Entry 4CQ5 (X-ray diffraction, 1.90 A resolution); this record covers chains B and D of the 4 polymer chains in the assembly.

Chain B (and D):
Molecule: Phenylalanine aminomutase
Source organism: Taxus wallichiana VAR. chinensis
Notes: chain D of this document is another copy of the same molecule, construct and numbering; everything in this record applies to it too
UniProt: Q68G84 (Q68G84_TAXWC); aligned to UniProt positions 1-687 over residues 1-687
Chain sequence (705 residues; row label = number of the first residue in the row; note: 2 numbers in that range are skipped by the numbering (no residue carries them; nothing is unmodelled there); numbers below 1 keep their minus sign (Met-19 is residue -19)):
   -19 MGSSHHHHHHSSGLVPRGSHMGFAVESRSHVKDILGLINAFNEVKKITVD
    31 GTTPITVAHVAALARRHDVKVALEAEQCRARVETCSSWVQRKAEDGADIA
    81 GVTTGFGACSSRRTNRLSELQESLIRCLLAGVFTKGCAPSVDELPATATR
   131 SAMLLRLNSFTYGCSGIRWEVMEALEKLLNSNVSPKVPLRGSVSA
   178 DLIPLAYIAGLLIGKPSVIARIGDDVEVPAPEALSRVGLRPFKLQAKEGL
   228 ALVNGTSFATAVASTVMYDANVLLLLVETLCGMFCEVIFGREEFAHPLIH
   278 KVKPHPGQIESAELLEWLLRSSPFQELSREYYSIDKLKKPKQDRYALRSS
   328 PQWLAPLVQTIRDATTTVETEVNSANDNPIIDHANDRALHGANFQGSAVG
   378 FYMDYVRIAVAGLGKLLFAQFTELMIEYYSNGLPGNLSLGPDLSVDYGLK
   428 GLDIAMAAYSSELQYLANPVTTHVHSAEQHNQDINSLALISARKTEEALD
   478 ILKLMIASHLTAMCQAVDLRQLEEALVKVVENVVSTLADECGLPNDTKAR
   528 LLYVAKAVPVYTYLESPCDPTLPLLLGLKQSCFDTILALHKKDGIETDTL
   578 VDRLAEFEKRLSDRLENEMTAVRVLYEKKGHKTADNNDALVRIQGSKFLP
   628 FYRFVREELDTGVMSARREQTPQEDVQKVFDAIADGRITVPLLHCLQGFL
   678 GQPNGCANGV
Unresolved in the structure: -19 to 7, 56-57, 115-123, 568-573, 605-617, 678-687 (chain D: -19 to 8, 116-122, 568-573, 606-617, 678-687)
Construct notes: expression tag (-19 to 0); chromophore (175, 175, 175); engineered mutation Ala80 (Tyr in Q68G84)
Modified residues: Ala175 ({2-[(1S)-1-aminoethyl]-4-methylidene-5-oxo-4,5-dihydro-1H-imidazol-1-yl}acetic acid; MDO)
Curated features (UniProtKB/Swiss-Prot):
  - binding site ((E)-cinnamate): Asn231, Gln319, Arg325, Asn355, Lys427, Glu455, Asn458
  - cross-link: Ala175 (5-imidazolinone (Ala-Gly))
Covalent attachments: covalent link Ala175-Asp178
Ligand contacts:
  - phenylethylenecarboxylic acid (TCA), molecule 1: Phe86, Gly87, Leu104, Ala175, Leu179, Leu227, Asn231, Asn355, Pro356, Phe371, Glu455, Asn458, Gln459
  - phenylethylenecarboxylic acid (TCA), molecule 2: Gln319, Tyr322, Arg325

Chain B / chain D interface:
Pairs across the interface (174; chain B residue first):
  Gly85(B) - Tyr424(D)
  Phe86(B) - Tyr424(D)  hydrophobic
  Phe86(B) - Lys427(D)
  Cys89(B) - Asn413(D)
  Cys89(B) - Tyr424(D)  hydrophobic
  Cys89(B) - Lys427(D)
  Arg92(B) - Leu420(D)
  Arg92(B) - Ser421(D)
  Arg92(B) - Glu542(D)  salt bridge
  Arg93(B) - Ser421(D)  hydrogen bond (backbone-side chain)
  Thr94(B) - Ser421(D)
  Arg96(B) - Asp419(D)  salt bridge
  Arg96(B) - Val422(D)
  Glu99(B) - Val422(D)
  Leu100(B) - Ser421(D)
  Leu100(B) - Val422(D)
  Leu100(B) - Tyr424(D)
  Ser103(B) - Val422(D)
  Ser103(B) - Tyr424(D)
  Arg106(B) - Val422(D)  hydrogen bond (side chain-backbone)
  Arg106(B) - Ala643(D)
  Arg106(B) - Pro649(D)
  Cys107(B) - Lys427(D)
  Cys107(B) - Gly428(D)
  Cys107(B) - Pro649(D)
  Leu109(B) - Thr648(D)
  Leu109(B) - Pro649(D)
  Leu109(B) - Gln650(D)  hydrogen bond (backbone-backbone)
  Ala110(B) - Gly428(D)
  Ala110(B) - Leu429(D)  hydrophobic
  Ala110(B) - Gln650(D)
  Gly111(B) - Gln650(D)
  Val112(B) - Leu481(D)  hydrophobic
  Val112(B) - Val653(D)  hydrophobic
  Val112(B) - Gln654(D)
  Val112(B) - Phe657(D)  hydrophobic
  Phe113(B) - Gln650(D)
  Phe113(B) - Gln654(D)  hydrogen bond (backbone-side chain)
  Thr114(B) - Leu481(D)
  Thr114(B) - Phe657(D)
  Arg170(B) - Tyr436(D)
  Arg170(B) - Glu439(D)  salt bridge
  Arg170(B) - Glu474(D)  salt bridge
  Arg170(B) - Ile478(D)
  Gly171(B) - Ile431(D)
  Gly171(B) - Ala432(D)
  Gly171(B) - Ala435(D)
  Ser172(B) - Ala435(D)
  Val173(B) - Ile431(D)
  Val173(B) - Ala435(D)
  Leu179(B) - Ile431(D)  hydrophobic
  Ile180(B) - Gly428(D)
  Ile180(B) - Ala432(D)  hydrophobic
  Tyr184(B) - Gln650(D)  hydrogen bond
  Ser194(B) - Thr648(D)
  Ser194(B) - Glu651(D)
  Lys392(B) - His452(D)  hydrogen bond
  Phe395(B) - His452(D)
  Phe395(B) - Ser453(D)
  Thr399(B) - His457(D)
  Met402(B) - Gln456(D)  hydrogen bond (backbone-side chain)
  Ile403(B) - Gln456(D)
  Ile403(B) - His457(D)
  Glu404(B) - Gln456(D)
  Gly412(B) - Gln456(D)
  Asn413(B) - Cys89(D)
  Asn413(B) - Gln456(D)  hydrogen bond
  Asp419(B) - Arg96(D)  salt bridge
  Leu420(B) - Arg92(D)
  Ser421(B) - Arg92(D)
  Ser421(B) - Arg93(D)  hydrogen bond (side chain-backbone)
  Ser421(B) - Thr94(D)
  Ser421(B) - Leu100(D)
  Val422(B) - Arg96(D)
  Val422(B) - Glu99(D)
  Val422(B) - Leu100(D)
  Val422(B) - Ser103(D)
  Tyr424(B) - Gly85(D)
  Tyr424(B) - Phe86(D)  hydrophobic
  Tyr424(B) - Cys89(D)  hydrophobic
  Tyr424(B) - Leu100(D)
  Tyr424(B) - Ser103(D)
  Tyr424(B) - Cys107(D)  hydrophobic
  Lys427(B) - Phe86(D)
  Lys427(B) - Cys89(D)
  Lys427(B) - Glu455(D)  salt bridge
  Lys427(B) - Gln456(D)  hydrogen bond
  Gly428(B) - Cys107(D)
  Gly428(B) - Ile180(D)
  Leu429(B) - Ala110(D)
  Asp430(B) - Glu455(D)
  Asp430(B) - Gln456(D)  hydrogen bond (side chain-backbone)
  Ile431(B) - Gly171(D)
  Ile431(B) - Leu179(D)  hydrophobic
  Ile431(B) - Glu455(D)
  Ala432(B) - Gly171(D)
  Ala432(B) - Ile180(D)  hydrophobic
  Ala434(B) - Ala454(D)  hydrophobic
  Ala435(B) - Gly171(D)
  Ala435(B) - Ser172(D)
  Ala435(B) - Val173(D)
  Ala435(B) - Ile467(D)
  Tyr436(B) - Arg170(D)
  Ser437(B) - His452(D)  hydrogen bond
  Ser438(B) - His450(D)  hydrogen bond (side chain-backbone)
  Ser438(B) - His452(D)  hydrogen bond
  Ser438(B) - Leu464(D)
  Glu439(B) - Arg170(D)  salt bridge
  Glu439(B) - Arg470(D)  salt bridge
  Glu439(B) - Lys471(D)  salt bridge
  Gln441(B) - His450(D)
  Gln441(B) - His452(D)
  Tyr442(B) - Leu443(D)  hydrogen bond (side chain-backbone)
  Tyr442(B) - Asn445(D)
  Tyr442(B) - Pro446(D)
  Tyr442(B) - Val447(D)  hydrophobic
  Tyr442(B) - His450(D)
  Tyr442(B) - Lys471(D)
  Leu443(B) - Tyr442(D)  hydrogen bond (backbone-side chain)
  Asn445(B) - Tyr442(D)
  Asn445(B) - Asn445(D)
  Pro446(B) - Tyr442(D)
  Val447(B) - Tyr442(D)  hydrophobic
  His450(B) - Ser438(D)  hydrogen bond (backbone-side chain)
  His450(B) - Gln441(D)
  His450(B) - Tyr442(D)
  His452(B) - Lys392(D)  hydrogen bond
  His452(B) - Phe395(D)
  His452(B) - Ser437(D)  hydrogen bond
  His452(B) - Ser438(D)  hydrogen bond
  His452(B) - Gln441(D)
  Ser453(B) - Phe395(D)
  Ala454(B) - Ala434(D)  hydrophobic
  Glu455(B) - Lys427(D)  salt bridge
  Glu455(B) - Asp430(D)
  Glu455(B) - Ile431(D)
  Gln456(B) - Met402(D)  hydrogen bond (side chain-backbone)
  Gln456(B) - Ile403(D)
  Gln456(B) - Glu404(D)
  Gln456(B) - Gly412(D)
  Gln456(B) - Asn413(D)  hydrogen bond
  Gln456(B) - Lys427(D)  hydrogen bond
  Gln456(B) - Asp430(D)  hydrogen bond (backbone-side chain)
  His457(B) - Thr399(D)
  His457(B) - Ile403(D)
  Leu464(B) - Ser438(D)
  Ile467(B) - Ala435(D)
  Arg470(B) - Glu439(D)  salt bridge
  Lys471(B) - Glu439(D)  salt bridge
  Lys471(B) - Tyr442(D)
  Lys471(B) - Glu474(D)  salt bridge
  Glu474(B) - Arg170(D)  salt bridge
  Glu474(B) - Lys471(D)  salt bridge
  Asp477(B) - Lys115(D)  salt bridge
  Ile478(B) - Arg170(D)
  Leu481(B) - Val112(D)  hydrophobic
  Glu542(B) - Arg92(D)  salt bridge
  Ala643(B) - Arg106(D)
  Thr648(B) - Leu109(D)
  Pro649(B) - Arg106(D)
  Pro649(B) - Cys107(D)
  Pro649(B) - Leu109(D)
  Pro649(B) - Ala110(D)  hydrophobic
  Gln650(B) - Leu109(D)  hydrogen bond (backbone-backbone)
  Gln650(B) - Ala110(D)
  Gln650(B) - Gly111(D)
  Gln650(B) - Phe113(D)
  Gln650(B) - Tyr184(D)  hydrogen bond
  Glu651(B) - Ser194(D)
  Val653(B) - Val112(D)  hydrophobic
  Gln654(B) - Val112(D)
  Gln654(B) - Phe113(D)  hydrogen bond (side chain-backbone)
  Phe657(B) - Val112(D)  hydrophobic
  Phe657(B) - Thr114(D)
Also at the interface, not in a pair above, chain B (87 interface residues in all): Ala88, Leu108, Arg384, Tyr406, Asp423, Gln459
Also at the interface, not in a pair above, chain D (88 interface residues in all): Ala88, Leu108, Arg384, Tyr406, Asp423, Gly425, Gln459

In short:
Chain B and chain D form an interface of 87 and 88 residues respectively, with 27 hydrogen bonds and 17 salt
bridges. Polar contacts include Arg92(B)-Glu542(D), Arg96(B)-Asp419(D) and Arg170(B)-Glu439(D). Bound to chain
B: phenylethylenecarboxylic acid. UniProt lists 7 (E)-cinnamate-binding residues on chain B.
Both chains are Phenylalanine aminomutase (Taxus wallichiana VAR. chinensis). Entry 4CQ5 (Structural
Investigations into the Stereochemistry and Activity of a Phenylalanine-2,3-Aminomutase from Taxus chinensis)
was determined by X-ray diffraction together with 4C5R, 4C5S, 4C5U and 4C6G from the same study.
